Entry 9U5G (electron microscopy, 2.66 A resolution); this record covers chains E and F of the 6 polymer chains in the assembly.

== Chain E ==
Protein: Na(+)-translocating NADH-quinone reductase subunit E
From: Vibrio cholerae O395
Notes: EC 7.2.1.1
UniProt: A5F5Y5 (NQRE_VIBC3); numbering as in UniProt (aligned over 1-198)
Sequence (198 residues; numbered 1 to 198; the number before each row is that of its first residue):
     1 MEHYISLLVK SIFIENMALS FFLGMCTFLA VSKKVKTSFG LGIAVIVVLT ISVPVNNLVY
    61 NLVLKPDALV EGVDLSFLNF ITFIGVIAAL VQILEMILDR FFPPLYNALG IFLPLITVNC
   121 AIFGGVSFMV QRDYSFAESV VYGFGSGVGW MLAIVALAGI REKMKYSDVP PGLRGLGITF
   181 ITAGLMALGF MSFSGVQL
Metal / ion sites: 2Fe-2S cluster Fe: C26, C120 (shared with 2 residues of chain D)
Ligand contacts: 2Fe-2S cluster (FES): G24, M25, C26, V118, N119, C120

== Chain F ==
Protein: Na(+)-translocating NADH-quinone reductase subunit F
From: Vibrio cholerae O395
Notes: EC 7.2.1.1
UniProt: A5F5Y4 (NQRF_VIBC3); numbering as in UniProt (aligned over 1-408)
Sequence (414 residues; each row starts with the number of its first residue):
     1 MSTIIFGVVM FTLIILALVL VILFAKSKLV PTGDITISIN GDPEKAIVTQ PGGKLLTALA
    61 GAGVFVSSAC GGGGSCGQCR VKIKSGGGDI LPTELDHISK GEAREGERLA CQVAVKADMD
   121 LELPEEIFGV KKWECTVISN DNKATFIKEL KLAIPDGESV PFRAGGYIQI EAPAHHVKYA
   181 DFDVPEKYRG DWDKFNLFRY ESKVDEPIIR AYSMANYPEE FGIIMLNVRI ATPPPNNPNV
   241 PPGQMSSYIW SLKAGDKCTI SGPFGEFFAK DTDAEMVFIG GGAGMAPMRS HIFDQLKRLK
   301 SKRKMSYWYG ARSKREMFYV EDFDGLAAEN DNFVWHCALS DPQPEDNWTG YTGFIHNVLY
   361 ENYLKDHEAP EDCEYYMCGP PMMNAAVINM LKNLGVEEEN ILLDDFGGHH HHHH
Not modelled in the structure: 409-414
Construct notes: expression tag (409-414)
Swiss-Prot annotation at these positions:
  - binding site ([2Fe-2S] cluster): C70, C76, C79, C111
  - mutagenesis: C70 (C70A: Loss of the 2Fe-2S center, but does not affect flavin content. Exhibits very low NADH:quinone oxidoreductase activity), C76 (C76A: Loss of the 2Fe-2S center, but does not affect flavin content. Exhibits very low NADH:quinone oxidoreductase activity), C79 (C79A: Loss of the 2Fe-2S center, but does not affect flavin content. Exhibits very low NADH:quinone oxidoreductase activity), C111 (C111A: Loss of the 2Fe-2S center, but does not affect flavin content. Exhibits very low NADH:quinone oxidoreductase activity), R210 (R210L: Decreases flavin content, but does not affect the 2Fe-2S center. Exhibits very low NADH:quinone oxidoreductase activity), Y212 (Y212L: Decreases flavin content, but does not affect the 2Fe-2S center. Exhibits very low NADH:quinone oxidoreductase activity), S246 (S246A: Decreases flavin content, but does not affect the 2Fe-2S center. Exhibits very low NADH:quinone oxidoreductase activity)
Metal / ion sites: 2Fe-2S cluster Fe near G72 (its only coordinating residue here)
Ligand contacts:
  - FAD (flavin-adenine dinucleotide): Y167, R210, A211, Y212, S213, N227, V228, R229, A231, T232, V240, P241, P242, G243, Q244, M245, S246, A283, F406, G408
  - 2Fe-2S cluster (FES): S68, C70, G71, G72, G73, S75, C76, G77, Q78, C79, L109, C111, Q112

== Chain E / chain F interface ==
Pairs across the interface - 15 pairs, chain E then chain F:
  L75(E) with T3(F); G7(F)
  L78(E) with G7(F)
  I81(E) with F11(F), hydrophobic
  G85(E) with L18(F)
  A89(E) with L18(F), hydrophobic; I22(F), hydrophobic
  M96(E) with I22(F), hydrophobic; K26(F); L29(F), hydrophobic
  I97(E) with L29(F), hydrophobic
  D99(E) with K116(F), salt bridge
  R100(E) with K28(F); L29(F), hydrogen bond (side chain-backbone)
  F101(E) with L29(F), hydrophobic
Interface residues without a listed pair, chain E (22 interface residues in all): V59, V63, L69, V70, V73, D74, F77, T82, V86, Q92, I93, N107
Interface residues without a listed pair, chain F (16 interface residues in all): F6, M10, I14, V21, A25, P31, L91

== In short ==
22 residues of chain E face 16 of chain F across their interface; the contacts include 1 hydrogen bond and 1
salt bridge. Polar pairs include D99(E)-K116(F) and R100(E)-L29(F). Chain E binds 2Fe-2S cluster. Ligands of
chain F: 2Fe-2S cluster and flavin-adenine dinucleotide.
Here chain E is Na(+)-translocating NADH-quinone reductase subunit E and chain F is Na(+)-translocating
NADH-quinone reductase subunit F, both from Vibrio cholerae O395. Entry 9U5G (Cryo-EM structure of
Na+-translocating NADH-ubiquinone oxidoreductase NqrC-T225Y mutant from Vibrio cholerae) was determined by
electron microscopy, deposited together with 9UD3, 9UD4, 9UD5, 9UD6, 9UD8, 9UD9 and 4 further entries.
